PDB entry 7NJW | electron microscopy, 3.67 A resolution | chains L and T of the 12 polymer chains in the assembly

# Chain L (and T)
Molecule: ATP synthase subunit c
Organism: Mycolicibacterium smegmatis (strain ATCC 700084 / mc(2)155)
Notes: chain T of this document is another copy of the same molecule, construct and numbering; everything in this record applies to it too
UniProt: A0R205 (A0R205_MYCS2); numbering as in UniProt (aligned over 1-86)
Chain sequence (86 residues; each row starts with the number of its first residue):
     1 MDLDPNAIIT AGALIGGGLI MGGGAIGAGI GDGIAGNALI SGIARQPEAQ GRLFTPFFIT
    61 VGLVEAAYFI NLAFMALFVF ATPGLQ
Not modelled in the structure: 1-2
Reported in the primary citation:
  - catalytic residues: Glu-65 (proposed by the authors, not directly observed)

# Chain L / chain T interface
Pairs across the interface (73):
  Leu-3(L) with Leu-3(T); Ile-8(T), hydrophobic
  Asp-4(L) with Gln-86(T)
  Ala-7(L) with Pro-5(T), hydrophobic; Ile-8(T); Ile-9(T)
  Ile-8(L) with Ile-8(T), hydrophobic
  Thr-10(L) with Ile-9(T); Pro-83(T)
  Ala-11(L) with Ile-8(T), hydrophobic
  Leu-14(L) with Ile-9(T); Gly-12(T); Ala-13(T), hydrophobic; Gly-16(T); Phe-78(T); Thr-82(T); Pro-83(T)
  Ile-15(L) with Leu-19(T)
  Gly-18(L) with Gly-16(T); Leu-19(T); Ile-20(T); Phe-78(T)
  Leu-19(L) with Leu-19(T), hydrophobic
  Met-21(L) with Ile-20(T), hydrophobic; Asn-71(T); Phe-74(T), hydrophobic
  Gly-22(L) with Leu-19(T); Gly-23(T)
  Ala-25(L) with Gly-23(T); Gly-24(T); Gly-27(T); Asn-71(T)
  Ile-26(L) with Gly-23(T); Ile-26(T), hydrophobic
  Gly-29(L) with Gly-27(T); Gly-31(T); Val-64(T)
  Ile-30(L) with Ile-30(T), hydrophobic
  Asp-32(L) with Thr-60(T); Leu-63(T); Val-64(T)
  Gly-33(L) with Gly-31(T); Ile-34(T); Val-64(T)
  Gly-36(L) with Thr-60(T)
  Asn-37(L) with Ile-34(T); Ala-38(T)
  Leu-39(L) with Pro-56(T), hydrophobic
  Ile-40(L) with Ala-38(T), hydrophobic; Leu-39(T), hydrophobic; Leu-53(T), hydrophobic; Pro-56(T), hydrophobic; Phe-57(T), hydrophobic
  Ser-41(L) with Ala-38(T)
  Ile-43(L) with Gln-46(T); Pro-56(T), hydrophobic
  Ala-44(L) with Gly-42(T); Gln-46(T), hydrogen bond (backbone-side chain); Leu-53(T), hydrophobic
  Arg-45(L) with Arg-45(T)
  Pro-47(L) with Gln-46(T)
  Gln-50(L) with Thr-55(T)
  Phe-54(L) with Ile-59(T), hydrophobic
  Val-61(L) with Leu-63(T), hydrophobic
  Tyr-68(L) with Ile-70(T); Asn-71(T)
  Leu-72(L) with Phe-74(T), hydrophobic
  Met-75(L) with Phe-74(T), hydrophobic; Phe-78(T), hydrophobic
  Val-79(L) with Phe-78(T), hydrophobic; Pro-83(T)
  Phe-80(L) with Leu-77(T), hydrophobic; Pro-83(T), hydrophobic
Other interface residues (no listed pair), chain L (39 interface residues in all): Asn-6, Ile-34, Phe-57, Phe-69
Other interface residues (no listed pair), chain T (42 interface residues in all): Ile-15, Ala-35, Arg-52, Ala-67, Gly-84

# Overview
Chain L and chain T form an interface of 39 and 42 residues respectively, with 1 hydrogen bond. The
hydrogen-bonded pair is Ala-44(L)/Gln-46(T). The paper reports the catalytic residue Glu-65(L).
Both chains are ATP synthase subunit c (Mycolicibacterium smegmatis (strain ATCC 700084 / mc(2)155)). Entry
7NJW (Mycobacterium smegmatis ATP synthase Fo combined class 3) was determined by electron microscopy together
with 7NJK, 7NJL, 7NJM, 7NJN, 7NJO, 7NJP and 20 further entries from the same study.
